PDB entry 1ISJ | X-ray diffraction, 2.30 A resolution | chains A and B

Chain A (and B):
Protein: bone marrow stromal cell antigen 1
Source organism: Homo sapiens
Notes: EC 3.2.2.5; fragment: Extracellular region; chain B of this document is another copy of the same molecule, construct and numbering; everything in this record applies to it too
UniProtKB: Q10588 (BST1_HUMAN); residues 1-265 here correspond to UniProt positions 33-297 (UniProt number = residue number + 32)
Chain sequence (265 residues; numbered 1 to 265; the number before each row is that of its first residue):
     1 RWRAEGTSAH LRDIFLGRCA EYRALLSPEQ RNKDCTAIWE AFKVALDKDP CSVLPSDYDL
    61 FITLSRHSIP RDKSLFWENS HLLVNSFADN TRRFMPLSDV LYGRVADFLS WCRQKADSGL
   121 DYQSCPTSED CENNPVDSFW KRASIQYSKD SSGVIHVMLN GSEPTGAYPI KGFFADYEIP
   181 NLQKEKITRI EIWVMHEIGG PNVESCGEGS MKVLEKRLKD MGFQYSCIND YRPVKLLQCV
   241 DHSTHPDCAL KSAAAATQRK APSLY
Disordered / not traced: 1, 252-265
Sequence notes: engineered mutation Asp34 (Asn66 in Q10588), Thr63 (Asn95 in Q10588), Ala116 (Asn148 in Q10588)
UniProt features mapped onto this chain:
  - binding site (NAD(+)): Trp77, Trp140, Glu178
  - binding site (nicotinamide): Trp77
  - lipidation: Ala261 (GPI-anchor amidated alanine)
  - glycosylation: Asn160 (N-linked (GlcNAc...) asparagine)
Disulfides: Cys19-Cys35, Cys51-Cys131, Cys112-Cys125, Cys206-Cys227, Cys239-Cys248
Covalently attached groups: N-acetylglucosamine (NAG) linked to Asn160
Small-molecule neighbours: beta-nicotinamide ribose monophosphate (NMN): Phe76, Trp77, Glu78, His81, Leu97, Ser98, Asp107, Phe108, Trp140, Ser144, Phe173, Phe174, Glu178

Interface between chain A and chain B:
Pairs across the interface - 47 pairs, chain A then chain B:
  His10(A) with Ala20(B); Arg23(B), hydrogen bond
  Asp13(A) with Gly17(B)
  Ile14(A) with Ala20(B), hydrophobic; Glu21(B)
  Gly17(A) with Asp13(B)
  Arg18(A) with Glu21(B), salt bridge
  Ala20(A) with His10(B); Ile14(B), hydrophobic
  Glu21(A) with Ile14(B); Arg18(B), salt bridge
  Arg23(A) with His10(B), hydrogen bond
  Phe87(A) with Val240(B), hydrophobic
  Asp89(A) with Ser86(B)
  Arg92(A) with Leu82(B)
  Arg93(A) with Val240(B); Asp241(B), salt bridge
  Arg232(A) with Ser243(B); Leu250(B)
  Pro233(A) with Val240(B); Ser243(B)
  Leu236(A) with Leu236(B); Cys239(B); Val240(B), hydrophobic; Ser243(B)
  Leu237(A) with Leu237(B), hydrophobic; Val240(B)
  Cys239(A) with Leu236(B)
  Val240(A) with Phe87(B), hydrophobic; Arg93(B); Pro233(B); Leu237(B)
  Asp241(A) with Arg92(B), salt bridge; Arg93(B), salt bridge
  Ser243(A) with Arg232(B); Pro233(B); Leu236(B)
  Ala249(A) with Leu250(B); Lys251(B), hydrogen bond (backbone-backbone)
  Leu250(A) with Arg232(B); Cys248(B); Ala249(B); Leu250(B), hydrophobic; Lys251(B)
  Lys251(A) with Ala249(B), hydrogen bond (backbone-backbone); Leu250(B); Lys251(B)
Also at the interface, not in a pair above, chain A (28 interface residues in all): Leu16, Ser86, Lys235, Asp247, Cys248
Also at the interface, not in a pair above, chain B (29 interface residues in all): Leu16, Asp89, Lys235, Asp247

Overview:
Chain A and chain B form an interface of 28 and 29 residues respectively, with 4 hydrogen bonds and 5 salt
bridges. Polar contacts include Arg18(A)-Glu21(B), Arg93(A)-Asp241(B) and Asp241(A)-Arg92(B). Bound to chain
A: beta-nicotinamide ribose monophosphate. Covalently linked N-acetylglucosamine: at Asn160(A).
Both chains are bone marrow stromal cell antigen 1 (Homo sapiens). Entry 1ISJ (Crystal Structure Analysis of
BST-1/CD157 complexed with NMN) was determined by X-ray diffraction, deposited together with 1ISG, 1ISH and
1ISM.
